3SP6 - chains A and B; structure by X-ray diffraction, 2.21 A resolution.

Chain A:
Name: Peroxisome proliferator-activated receptor alpha
Source organism: Homo sapiens
UniProt: Q07869 (PPARA_HUMAN); residues 196-468 here = UniProt positions 196-468
Sequence (285 residues; numbered 184 to 468; the number before each row is that of its first residue):
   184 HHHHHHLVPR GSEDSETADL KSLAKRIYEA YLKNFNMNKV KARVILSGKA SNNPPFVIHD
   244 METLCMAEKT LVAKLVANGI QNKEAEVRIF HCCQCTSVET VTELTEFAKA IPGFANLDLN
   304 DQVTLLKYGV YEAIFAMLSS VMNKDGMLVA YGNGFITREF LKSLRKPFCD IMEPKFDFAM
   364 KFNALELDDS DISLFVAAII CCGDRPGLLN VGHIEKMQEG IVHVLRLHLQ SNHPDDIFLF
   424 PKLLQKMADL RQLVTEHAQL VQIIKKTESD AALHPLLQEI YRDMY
Not modelled in the structure: 184-195, 262-264
Construct notes: expression tag (184-195)
Curated features (UniProtKB/Swiss-Prot):
  - binding site (indeglitazar): Ser280, Tyr314, Tyr464
  - site: Leu433 (Essential for heterodimerization with RXRA)
  - mutagenesis: Asp304 (D304A: Reduced heterodimerization with RXRA. Reduced DNA binding), Leu370 (L370R: Abolishes heterodimerization with RXRA. No DNA binding), Leu391 (L391R: Abolishes heterodimerization with RXRA. No DNA binding), Leu422 (L422R: No effect on heterodimerization with RXRA nor on DNA binding and transactivation activity), Ala431 (A431T: No effect on heterodimerization with RXRA nor on DNA binding), Leu433 (L433R: Abolishes heterodimerization with RXRA, DNA binding and transactivation activity)
Small-molecule neighbours: IL2 ((5E)-5-[(3aS,4R,5R,6aS)-5-hydroxy-4-[(1E,3S,4R)-3-hydroxy-4-methyloct-1-en-6-yn-1-yl]hexahydropentalen-2(1H)-ylidene]pentanoic acid): Leu247, Ile272, Phe273, Cys275, Cys276, Gln277, Thr279, Ser280, Tyr314, Ile317, Phe318, Leu321, Met330, Val332, Ile339, Ile354, Met355, His440, Val444, Leu460, Tyr464

Chain B:
Name: Peroxisome proliferator-activated receptor gamma coactivator 1-beta
UniProt: Q86YN6 (PRGC2_HUMAN); residues 687-697 here correspond to UniProt positions 153-163 (UniProt number = residue number - 534)
Sequence (11 residues; row label = number of the first residue in the row):
   687 LSLLQKLLLA T
Curated features (UniProtKB/Swiss-Prot):
  - motif: Leu690 to Leu694 (LXXLL motif 1)

Interface between chain A and chain B:
Residue-residue contacts (19):
  Val284(A) - Leu693(B)  hydrophobic
  Thr288(A) - Leu693(B)
  Thr288(A) - Leu694(B)
  Glu289(A) - Thr697(B)
  Lys292(A) - Leu694(B)  hydrogen bond (side chain-backbone)
  Lys292(A) - Thr697(B)
  Phe297(A) - Leu694(B)  hydrophobic
  Leu302(A) - Gln691(B)
  Asn303(A) - Gln691(B)  hydrogen bond
  Gln305(A) - Leu694(B)
  Val306(A) - Gln691(B)
  Val306(A) - Leu694(B)
  Leu309(A) - Leu694(B)  hydrophobic
  Pro458(A) - Leu689(B)
  Leu459(A) - Leu689(B)
  Leu459(A) - Leu693(B)  hydrophobic
  Glu462(A) - Ser688(B)  hydrogen bond
  Glu462(A) - Leu689(B)  hydrogen bond (side chain-backbone)
  Glu462(A) - Leu690(B)  hydrogen bond (side chain-backbone)
Other interface residues (no listed pair), chain A (15 interface residues in all): Thr285, Ile463
Other interface residues (no listed pair), chain B (8 interface residues in all): Leu695

Overview:
Chain A and chain B form an interface of 15 and 8 residues respectively; the contacts include 5 hydrogen
bonds. Polar pairs include Lys292(A)-Leu694(B), Asn303(A)-Gln691(B) and Glu462(A)-Ser688(B). Chain A binds
compound IL2.
Here chain A is Peroxisome proliferator-activated receptor alpha (Homo sapiens) and chain B is Peroxisome
proliferator-activated receptor gamma coactivator 1-beta. Entry 3SP6 (Structural basis for iloprost as a dual
PPARalpha/delta agonist) was determined by X-ray diffraction together with 3SP9 from the same study.
